Entry 5DVZ (X-ray diffraction, 1.69 A resolution); this record covers chains A and B.

# Chain A (and B)
Name: Tryptophan synthase beta chain 1
Source organism: Pyrococcus furiosus (strain ATCC 43587 / DSM 3638 / JCM 8422 / Vc1)
Notes: EC 4.2.1.20; chain B of this document is another copy of the same molecule, construct and numbering; everything in this record applies to it too
Reference sequence: Q8U093 (TRPB1_PYRFU); residues 1-388 here = UniProt positions 1-388
Amino-acid sequence (396 residues; each row starts with the number of its first residue):
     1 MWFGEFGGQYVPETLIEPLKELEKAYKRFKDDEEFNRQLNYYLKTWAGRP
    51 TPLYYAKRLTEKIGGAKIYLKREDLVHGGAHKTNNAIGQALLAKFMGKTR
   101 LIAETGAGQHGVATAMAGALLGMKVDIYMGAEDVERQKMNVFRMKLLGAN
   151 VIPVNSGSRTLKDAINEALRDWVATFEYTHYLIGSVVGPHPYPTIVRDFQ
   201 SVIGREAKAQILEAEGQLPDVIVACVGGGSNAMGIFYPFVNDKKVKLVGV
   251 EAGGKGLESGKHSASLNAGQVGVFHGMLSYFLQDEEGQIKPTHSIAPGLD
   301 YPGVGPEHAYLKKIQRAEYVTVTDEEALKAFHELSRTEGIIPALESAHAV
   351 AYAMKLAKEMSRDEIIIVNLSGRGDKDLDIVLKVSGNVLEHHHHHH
Disordered / not traced: 385-396 (chain B: 285-286, 385-396)
Construct notes: expression tag (389-396)
Modified positions: K82 ((2S)-2-amino-6-[[3-hydroxy-2-methyl-5-(phosphonooxymethyl)pyridin-4-yl]methylideneamino]hexanoic acid; LLP)
Ion coordination: Na+: S263, S265, Y301, G303
UniProt features mapped onto this chain:
  - modified residue: K82 (N6-(pyridoxal phosphate)lysine)
Reported in the primary citation:
  - contacts within the chain: T292-D300 (hydrogen bond)
  - mutagenesis - P12L/E17G/I68V/F274S/T292S/T321A (9.4-fold), E17G/I68V/F274S/T292S/T321A (2.2 s-1), T292S (3.5-fold): increased catalytic activity
  - catalytic residues: E104 (proposed by the authors, not directly observed)

# How chain A and chain B interact
Residue-residue contacts - 84 pairs, chain A then chain B:
  Y41(A) - Y55(B)
  K44(A) - P52(B)
  T45(A) - P52(B)
  T45(A) - L53(B)
  T45(A) - Y54(B)
  T45(A) - R72(B)
  W46(A) - Y54(B)
  W46(A) - R72(B)  hydrogen bond (backbone-side chain)
  W46(A) - E338(B)  hydrogen bond (side chain-backbone)
  W46(A) - G339(B)
  W46(A) - I340(B)
  P52(A) - K44(B)
  P52(A) - T45(B)
  L53(A) - T45(B)
  Y54(A) - T45(B)
  Y54(A) - W46(B)
  Y54(A) - L120(B)
  Y55(A) - Y41(B)
  R58(A) - A119(B)  hydrogen bond (side chain-backbone)
  R58(A) - L120(B)
  R58(A) - G122(B)
  R72(A) - T45(B)
  R72(A) - W46(B)  hydrogen bond (side chain-backbone)
  R72(A) - H77(B)  hydrogen bond
  L75(A) - H77(B)
  H77(A) - R72(B)  hydrogen bond
  H77(A) - L75(B)
  H77(A) - G339(B)  hydrogen bond (side chain-backbone)
  H77(A) - I340(B)
  M116(A) - G339(B)
  A119(A) - R58(B)
  A119(A) - S335(B)
  A119(A) - R336(B)
  A119(A) - T337(B)
  A119(A) - G339(B)
  L120(A) - Y54(B)
  L120(A) - R58(B)
  L120(A) - E338(B)
  G122(A) - R58(B)
  M139(A) - L378(B)  hydrophobic
  M139(A) - D379(B)
  F142(A) - L378(B)
  F142(A) - V381(B)  hydrophobic
  F142(A) - L382(B)  hydrophobic
  R143(A) - L378(B)
  L146(A) - F331(B)  hydrophobic
  L146(A) - H332(B)
  L146(A) - S335(B)
  L146(A) - R336(B)
  L146(A) - I341(B)  hydrophobic
  L146(A) - L378(B)  hydrophobic
  L147(A) - S335(B)
  L147(A) - G339(B)
  L147(A) - I341(B)  hydrophobic
  F331(A) - L146(B)  hydrophobic
  H332(A) - L146(B)
  S335(A) - A119(B)
  S335(A) - L146(B)
  S335(A) - L147(B)
  R336(A) - A119(B)
  R336(A) - L146(B)
  R336(A) - L147(B)
  T337(A) - A119(B)
  E338(A) - W46(B)  hydrogen bond (backbone-side chain)
  G339(A) - W46(B)
  G339(A) - H77(B)  hydrogen bond (backbone-side chain)
  G339(A) - M116(B)
  G339(A) - A119(B)
  G339(A) - L147(B)
  I340(A) - W46(B)
  I340(A) - H77(B)
  I341(A) - L147(B)  hydrophobic
  R373(A) - R373(B)
  R373(A) - D375(B)  salt bridge
  D375(A) - R143(B)  salt bridge
  D375(A) - R373(B)  salt bridge
  L378(A) - M139(B)  hydrophobic
  L378(A) - F142(B)
  L378(A) - R143(B)
  L378(A) - L146(B)  hydrophobic
  D379(A) - M139(B)
  L382(A) - K138(B)
  L382(A) - M139(B)  hydrophobic
  L382(A) - F142(B)  hydrophobic
Other interface residues (no listed pair), chain A (41 interface residues in all): A47, G48, D74, G148, E213, V381
Other interface residues (no listed pair), chain B (42 interface residues in all): A47, G48, D74, G148, E213

# In short
Chain A and chain B form an interface of 41 and 42 residues respectively; the contacts include 9 hydrogen
bonds and 3 salt bridges. Polar contacts include R373(A)-D375(B), D375(A)-R143(B) and W46(A)-R72(B). S263(A),
S265(A), Y301(A) and G303(A) coordinate Na+. From the paper: the catalytic residue E104(A);
P12L/E17G/I68V/F274S/T292S/T321A, E17G/I68V/F274S/T292S/T321A and T292S of chain A increase catalytic
activity.
Both chains are Tryptophan synthase beta chain 1 (Pyrococcus furiosus (strain ATCC 43587 / DSM 3638 / JCM 8422
/ Vc1)). Entry 5DVZ (Holo TrpB from Pyrococcus furiosus) was determined by X-ray diffraction, deposited
together with 5DW0, 5DW3 and 5E0K.
